PDB entry 3UWD | X-ray diffraction, 1.68 A resolution | chain A

Chain A:
Molecule: Phosphoglycerate kinase
From: Bacillus anthracis
Notes: EC 2.7.2.3
Reference sequence: Q81X75 (PGK_BACAN); residues 1-394 here = UniProt positions 1-394
Amino-acid sequence (394 residues; numbered 1 to 394; the number before each row is that of its first residue):
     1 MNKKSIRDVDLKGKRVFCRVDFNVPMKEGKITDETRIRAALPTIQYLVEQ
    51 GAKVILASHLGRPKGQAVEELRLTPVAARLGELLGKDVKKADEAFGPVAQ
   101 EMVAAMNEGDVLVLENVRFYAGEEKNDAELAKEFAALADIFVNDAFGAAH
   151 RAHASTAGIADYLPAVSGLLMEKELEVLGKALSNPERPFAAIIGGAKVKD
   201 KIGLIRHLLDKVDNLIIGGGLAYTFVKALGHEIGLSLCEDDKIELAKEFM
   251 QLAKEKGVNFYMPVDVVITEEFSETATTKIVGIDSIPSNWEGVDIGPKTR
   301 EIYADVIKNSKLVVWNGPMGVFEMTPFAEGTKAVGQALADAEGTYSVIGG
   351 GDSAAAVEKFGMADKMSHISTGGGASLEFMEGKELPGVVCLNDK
Unresolved in the structure: 27-28
Modified / non-standard residues: Mse1, Mse26, Mse102, Mse106, Mse171, Mse250, Mse262, Mse319, Mse324, Mse362, Mse366, Mse380 (selenomethionine; parent Met)
Construct notes: engineered mutation Ala190 (Thr in Q81X75)
Swiss-Prot annotation at these positions:
  - binding site (substrate): Asp21 to Asn23, Arg36, His59 to Arg62, Arg118, Arg151
  - binding site (ATP): Lys201, Gly292, Glu323, Gly350 to Ser353
  - modified residue: Ser183 (Phosphoserine), Thr299 (Phosphothreonine)
What the authors report for this chain:
  - conformationally variable residues (loop rearrangement, side-chain flip): Arg62, Asp200, Gly349 to Gly351

In short:
Curated annotation (UniProt) lists 10 substrate-binding residues and 7 ATP-binding residues. From the paper:
conformational variability at Arg62, Asp200 and Gly349.
Chain A is Phosphoglycerate kinase (Bacillus anthracis); the structure, Crystal Structure of Phosphoglycerate
Kinase from Bacillus Anthracis, was determined by X-ray diffraction together with 3Q3V from the same study.
